Entry 9U5G (electron microscopy, 2.66 A resolution); this record covers chains D and E of the 6 polymer chains in the assembly.

Chain D:
Molecule: Na(+)-translocating NADH-quinone reductase subunit D
Source organism: Vibrio cholerae O395
Notes: EC 7.2.1.1
UniProtKB: A5F5Y6 (NQRD_VIBC3); residues 1-210 here = UniProt positions 1-210
Sequence (210 residues; numbered 1 to 210; the number before each row is that of its first residue):
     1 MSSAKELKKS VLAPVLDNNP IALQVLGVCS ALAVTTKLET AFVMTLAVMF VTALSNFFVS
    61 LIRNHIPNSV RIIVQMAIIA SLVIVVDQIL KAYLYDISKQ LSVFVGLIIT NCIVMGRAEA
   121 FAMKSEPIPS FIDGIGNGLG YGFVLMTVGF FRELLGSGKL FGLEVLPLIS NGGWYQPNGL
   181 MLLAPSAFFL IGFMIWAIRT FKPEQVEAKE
Not modelled in the structure: 1-6
Metal / ion sites: 2Fe-2S cluster Fe: Cys29, Cys112 (shared with Cys26(E), Cys120(E) of chain E)
Small-molecule neighbours: 2Fe-2S cluster (FES): Leu26, Gly27, Val28, Cys29, Thr110, Asn111, Cys112

Chain E:
Molecule: Na(+)-translocating NADH-quinone reductase subunit E
Source organism: Vibrio cholerae O395
Notes: EC 7.2.1.1
UniProtKB: A5F5Y5 (NQRE_VIBC3); residue numbers follow UniProt; this construct covers 1-198
Sequence (198 residues; row label = number of the first residue in the row):
     1 MEHYISLLVK SIFIENMALS FFLGMCTFLA VSKKVKTSFG LGIAVIVVLT ISVPVNNLVY
    61 NLVLKPDALV EGVDLSFLNF ITFIGVIAAL VQILEMILDR FFPPLYNALG IFLPLITVNC
   121 AIFGGVSFMV QRDYSFAESV VYGFGSGVGW MLAIVALAGI REKMKYSDVP PGLRGLGITF
   181 ITAGLMALGF MSFSGVQL
Metal / ion sites: 2Fe-2S cluster Fe: Cys26, Cys120 (shared with Cys29(D), Cys112(D) of chain D)
Small-molecule neighbours: 2Fe-2S cluster (FES): Gly24, Met25, Cys26, Val118, Asn119, Cys120

Chain D / chain E interface:
Contacting residue pairs (68):
  Ile21(D) with Leu176(E)
  Ala22(D) with Leu176(E)
  Val25(D) with Cys26(E); Leu176(E), hydrophobic
  Leu26(D) with Cys26(E); Leu115(E), hydrophobic
  Gly27(D) with Cys26(E)
  Val28(D) with Met25(E), hydrophobic; Cys26(E); Leu29(E), hydrophobic; Phe180(E), hydrophobic
  Cys29(D) with Gly24(E), hydrogen bond (side chain-backbone); Met25(E), hydrogen bond (side chain-backbone); Cys120(E), hydrophobic
  Leu32(D) with Met25(E), hydrophobic
  Asn68(D) with Gln92(E)
  Ser69(D) with Gln92(E), hydrogen bond (backbone-side chain)
  Val70(D) with Gln92(E)
  Arg71(D) with Gln92(E); Glu95(E), salt bridge
  Ile72(D) with Ala88(E), hydrophobic; Gln92(E); Thr117(E)
  Ile73(D) with Ala88(E), hydrophobic; Gln92(E)
  Met76(D) with Ile84(E), hydrophobic; Thr117(E); Val118(E), hydrophobic
  Ala80(D) with Ile81(E), hydrophobic
  Ser81(D) with Ile81(E)
  Ile84(D) with Phe77(E)
  Ile109(D) with Phe80(E), hydrophobic; Val118(E)
  Thr110(D) with Val118(E); Cys120(E), hydrogen bond; Phe123(E)
  Cys112(D) with Cys26(E), hydrophobic; Val118(E)
  Met115(D) with Pro114(E); Val118(E), hydrophobic
  Ala184(D) with Phe22(E), hydrophobic
  Pro185(D) with Gly184(E); Ala187(E), hydrophobic
  Phe188(D) with Phe22(E), hydrophobic; Met25(E), hydrophobic; Phe180(E); Ala183(E), hydrophobic; Gly184(E)
  Phe189(D) with Ile181(E); Gly184(E)
  Ile191(D) with Phe180(E), hydrophobic
  Gly192(D) with Leu173(E)
  Ile195(D) with Leu176(E), hydrophobic; Phe180(E), hydrophobic
  Trp196(D) with Gly172(E); Leu173(E), hydrophobic
  Arg199(D) with Gly172(E); Arg174(E)
  Val206(D) with Pro171(E); Arg174(E)
  Glu207(D) with Arg174(E), hydrogen bond (backbone-side chain); Gly175(E); Leu176(E), hydrogen bond (side chain-backbone)
  Ala208(D) with Arg174(E)
  Lys209(D) with Arg174(E), hydrogen bond (backbone-side chain)
  Glu210(D) with Asp168(E); Val169(E); Arg174(E), salt bridge
Interface residues without a listed pair, chain D (46 interface residues in all): Leu23, Ala77, Val105, Gly106, Leu107, Gly116, Glu119, Leu180, Leu183, Phe193
Interface residues without a listed pair, chain E (42 interface residues in all): Leu23, Ala30, Ala89, Val91, Phe112, Ser167, Pro170, Gly177, Leu185, Leu188, Met191
The authors on this interface:
  - specific contacts: Leu26(D)-Leu115(E)

In short:
The interface between chain D and chain E involves 46 residues on one side and 42 on the other; the contacts
include 7 hydrogen bonds and 2 salt bridges. Among the polar pairs are Arg71(D)-Glu95(E), Glu210(D)-Arg174(E)
and Cys29(D)-Gly24(E). The authors report a contact between Leu26(D) and Leu115(E).
Chain D is Na(+)-translocating NADH-quinone reductase subunit D and chain E is Na(+)-translocating
NADH-quinone reductase subunit E, both from Vibrio cholerae O395; the structure, Cryo-EM structure of
Na+-translocating NADH-ubiquinone oxidoreductase NqrC-T225Y mutant from Vibrio cholerae, was determined by
electron microscopy (same publication as 9UD3, 9UD4, 9UD5, 9UD6, 9UD8, 9UD9 and 4 further entries).
